PDB entry 5HUF | X-ray diffraction, 2.81 A resolution | chains B and C of the 6 polymer chains in the assembly

[Chain B]
Name: hemagglutinin HA2
From: Influenza A virus (A/gyrfalcon/Washington/41088-6/2014(H5N8))
UniProt: A0A0C4X0C0 (A0A0C4X0C0_9INFA); residues 1-174 here correspond to UniProt positions 346-519 (UniProt number = residue number + 345)
Amino-acid sequence (181 residues; each row starts with the number of its first residue):
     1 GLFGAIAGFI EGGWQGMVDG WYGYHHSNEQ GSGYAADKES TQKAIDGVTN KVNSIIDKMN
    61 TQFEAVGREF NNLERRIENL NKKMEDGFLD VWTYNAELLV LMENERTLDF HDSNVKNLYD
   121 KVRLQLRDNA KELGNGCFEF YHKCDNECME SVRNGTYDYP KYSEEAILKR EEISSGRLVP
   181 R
Unresolved in the structure: 177-181
Disulfide bonds: Cys144-Cys148
Glycans and other covalent adducts: N-acetylglucosamine (NAG) linked to Asn154
Differences from the reference sequence: expression tag (175-181)
Reported in the primary citation:
  - post-translational modification sites: Asn154

[Chain C]
Name: hemagglutinin HA1
From: Influenza A virus (A/gyrfalcon/Washington/41088-6/2014(H5N8))
UniProt: A0A0C4X0C0 (A0A0C4X0C0_9INFA); residues 0-329 here correspond to UniProt positions 16-345 (UniProt number = residue number + 16)
Amino-acid sequence (334 residues; each row starts with the number of its first residue; numbers below 1 keep their minus sign (Ala-4 is residue -4)):
    -4 ADLGSDQICI GYHANNSTKQ VDTIMEKNVT VTHAQDILEK THNGKLCDLN GVKPLILKDC
    56 SVAGWLLGNP MCDEFIRVPE WSYIVERANP ANDLCYPGTL NDYEELKHLL SRINHFEKTL
   116 IIPRSSWPNH ETSLGVSAAC PYQGASSFFR NVVWLIKKND AYPTIKISYN NTNREDLLIL
   176 WGIHHSNNAA EQTNLYKNPD TYVSVGTSTL NQRLVPKIAT RSQVNGQSGR MDFFWTILKP
   236 NDAIHFESNG NFIAPEYAYK IVKKGDSTIM KSEMEYGHCN TKCQTPIGAI NSSMPFHNIH
   296 PLTIGECPKY VKSNKLVLAT GLRNSPLRER RRKR
Unresolved in the structure: -4 to -3, 322-329
Disulfide bonds: Cys42-Cys274, Cys55-Cys67, Cys90-Cys135, Cys278-Cys302
Glycans and other covalent adducts: N-acetylglucosamine (NAG) linked to Asn165, Asn286
Differences from the reference sequence: expression tag (-4 to -1)
Reported in the primary citation:
  - post-translational modification sites: Asn23, Asn165, Asn286

[How chain B and chain C interact]
Contacting residue pairs - 13 pairs, chain B then chain C:
  Gly47(B) with Met20(C)
  Asn50(B) with Thr18(C); Ile19(C), hydrogen bond (side chain-backbone); Met20(C), hydrogen bond (side chain-backbone); Glu21(C); Lys22(C)
  Lys51(B) with Ile19(C), hydrogen bond (backbone-backbone); Met20(C)
  Ser54(B) with Ile19(C)
  Thr61(B) with Lys307(C)
  Glu103(B) with Ile19(C)
  Arg106(B) with Ile19(C)
  Phe110(B) with Met20(C), hydrophobic
Other interface residues (no listed pair), chain B (11 interface residues in all): Asp46, Val48, Phe63

[Overview]
11 residues of chain B and 6 residues of chain C are in contact, with 3 hydrogen bonds. Polar contacts include
Asn50(B)-Ile19(C), Asn50(B)-Met20(C) and Lys51(B)-Ile19(C). Covalently linked N-acetylglucosamine: at
Asn154(B). Covalently linked N-acetylglucosamine: at Asn165(C) and Asn286(C). From the paper: modification
sites Asn154(B) and Asn23(C) among others.
Chain B is hemagglutinin HA2 and chain C is hemagglutinin HA1, both from Influenza A virus
(A/gyrfalcon/Washington/41088-6/2014(H5N8)); the structure, The crystal structure of hemagglutinin from
A/gyrfalcon/Washington/41088-6/2014 influenza virus, was determined by X-ray diffraction (same publication as
5HU8, 5HUG, 5HUK, 5HUM and 5HUN).
